6ETI - chains B and C of the 6 polymer chains in the assembly; structure by electron microscopy, 3.10 A resolution.

[Chain B]
Name: ATP-binding cassette sub-family G member 2
From: Homo sapiens
UniProtKB: Q9UNQ0 (ABCG2_HUMAN); numbering as in UniProt (aligned over 1-655)
Chain sequence (655 residues; row label = number of the first residue in the row):
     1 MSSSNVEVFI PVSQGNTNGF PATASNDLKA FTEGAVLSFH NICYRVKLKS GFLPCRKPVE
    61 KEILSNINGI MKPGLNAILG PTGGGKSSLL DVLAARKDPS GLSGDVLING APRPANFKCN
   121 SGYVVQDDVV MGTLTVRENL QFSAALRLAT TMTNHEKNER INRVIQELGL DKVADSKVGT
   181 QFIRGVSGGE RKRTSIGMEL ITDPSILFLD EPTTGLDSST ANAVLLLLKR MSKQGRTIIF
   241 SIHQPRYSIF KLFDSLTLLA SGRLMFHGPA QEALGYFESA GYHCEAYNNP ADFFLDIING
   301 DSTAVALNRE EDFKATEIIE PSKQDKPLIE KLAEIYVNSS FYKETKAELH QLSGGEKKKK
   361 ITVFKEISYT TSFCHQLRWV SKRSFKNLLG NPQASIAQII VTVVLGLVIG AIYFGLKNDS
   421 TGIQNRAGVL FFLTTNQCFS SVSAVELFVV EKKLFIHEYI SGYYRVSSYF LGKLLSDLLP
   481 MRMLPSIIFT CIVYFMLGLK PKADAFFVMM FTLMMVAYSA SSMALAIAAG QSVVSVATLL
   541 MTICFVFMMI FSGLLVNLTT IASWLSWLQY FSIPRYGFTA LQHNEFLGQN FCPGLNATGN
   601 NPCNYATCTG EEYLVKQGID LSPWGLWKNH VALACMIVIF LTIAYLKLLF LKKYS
Disordered / not traced: 1-34, 47-60, 302-327, 355-368, 655
Curated features (UniProtKB/Swiss-Prot):
  - binding site (ATP): Gly-80 to Ser-87, Arg-184 to Glu-190, Glu-211, His-243
  - site (Not glycosylated): Asn-418, Asn-557
  - modified residue: Thr-362 (Phosphothreonine)
  - glycosylation: Asn-596 (N-linked (GlcNAc...) asparagine)
  - natural variant: Val-12 (V12M: Found in Jr(a-) blood group phenotype), Gln-141 (Q141K: Associated with high serum levels of uric acid and increased risk of gout), Arg-147 (R147W: Loss of protein expression), Thr-153 (T153M: Decreased protein abundance), Lys-360 (deletion: No effect on protein abundance), Phe-373 (F373C: Decreased protein abundance), Thr-421 (T421A: No effect on protein abundance), Thr-434 (T434M: No effect on protein abundance), Ser-476 (S476P: No effect on protein abundance), Ser-572 (S572R: Decreased protein abundance), Asp-620 (D620N: No effect on protein abundance)
  - mutagenesis: Met-71 (M71V: Decreased protein abundance. No effect on substrate transmembrane transport), Lys-86 (K86M: Decreased protein abundance. Decreased localization to the plasma membrane and retained intracellularly. Loss of ATPase-coupled transmembrane transporter activity), Glu-211 (E211Q: Decreased estrone-3 sulfate ATPase-coupled transmembrane transporter activity. Decreased substrate-induced ATP hydrolysis ...), Thr-362 (T362A: Loss of phosphorylation by PIM1. Decreased localization to the plasma membrane. Decreased homooligomerization. Loss of function in resistance to drug treatment ...), Arg-383 (R383C: Loss of protein expression), Asn-418 (N418Q: No effect), Thr-435 (T435A: No effect on stability. Increased estrone-3 sulfate ATPase-coupled transmembrane transporter activity. Increased substrate-induced ATP hydrolysis. Increased substrate transport ...), Asn-436 (N436A: No effect on stability. Decreased estrone-3 sulfate ATPase-coupled transmembrane transporter activity. Decreased substrate-induced ATP hydrolysis. Decreased substrate transport), Phe-439 (F439A: No effect on stability. Decreased estrone-3 sulfate ATPase-coupled transmembrane transporter activity. Decreased substrate-induced ATP hydrolysis. Decreased substrate transport), Arg-482 (R482D: Decreases ATPase activity; R482G/N/S/T: Increases ATPase activity; R482K/I/M/Y: No change in ATPase activity; R482T/Y: Decreases transport activity), Val-546 (V546A: No effect on stability. No effect on estrone-3 sulfate ATPase-coupled transmembrane transporter activity. No effect on substrate-induced ATP hydrolysis. No effect on substrate transport ...), Met-549 (M549A: No effect on stability. No effect on estrone-3 sulfate ATPase-coupled transmembrane transporter activity. No effect on substrate-induced ATP hydrolysis. No effect on substrate transport), 7 further mutagenesis entries in UniProt
Cystine bridges: Cys-592/Cys-608
Covalent attachments: N-acetylglucosamine (NAG) linked to Asn-596
Residues lining bound ligands:
  - BWQ (tert-butyl 3-[(2S,5S,8S)-14-cyclopentyloxy-2-(2-methylpropyl)-4,7-bis(oxidanylidene)-3,6,17-triazatetracyclo[8.7.0.03,8.011,16]heptadeca-1(10),11,13,15-tetraen-5-yl]propanoate), molecule 1: Ala-397, Val-401, Leu-405, Phe-431, Phe-432, Thr-435, Asn-436, Phe-439, Ser-440, Met-549
  - BWQ, molecule 2: Leu-539, Thr-542, Ile-543, Val-546, Phe-547, Met-549, Leu-555
From the paper describing this entry:
  - binding site for BWQ: Ala-397, Val-401, Leu-405, Phe-431, Phe-432, Thr-435, Asn-436, Phe-439, Ser-440, Leu-539, Thr-542, Ile-543, Val-546, Phe-547, Met-549, Leu-555
  - disease-associated variants - Q141K: decreased expression (citing earlier work)
  - post-translational modification sites: Asn-596

[Chain C]
Name: 5D3(Fab) light chain variable domain
From: Mus musculus
Notes: antibody fragment or engineered binder
Chain sequence (214 residues; numbered 1 to 214; the number before each row is that of its first residue):
     1 DIVLTQSPSS FSVSLGDRVT ISCKASGYIL NRLAWYQQKP GNAPRLLISG ATSLETGFPS
    61 RFSGTGSGKD YTLSISSLQT EDVGTYYCQQ YWSTPWTFGG GTKLEIRRAD AAPTVSIFPP
   121 SSEQLTSGGA SVVCFLNNFY PKDINVKWKI DGSERQNGVL NSWTDQDSKD STYSMSSTLT
   181 LTKDEYERHN SYTCEATHKT STSPIVKSFN RNEC
Disordered / not traced: 108-214
Cystine bridges: Cys-23/Cys-88

[Interface between chain B and chain C]
Residue-residue contacts - 17 pairs, chain B then chain C:
  Gly-599(B) / Asn-31(C)  hydrogen bond (backbone-side chain)
  Asn-600(B) / Gly-50(C)
  Asn-600(B) / Thr-52(C)
  Asn-600(B) / Ser-53(C)  hydrogen bond
  Asn-601(B) / Arg-32(C)
  Asn-604(B) / Arg-32(C)
  Glu-611(B) / Leu-30(C)
  Glu-612(B) / Leu-30(C)
  Glu-612(B) / Arg-32(C)  salt bridge
  Glu-612(B) / Trp-92(C)
  Val-615(B) / Tyr-28(C)
  Val-615(B) / Leu-30(C)  hydrophobic
  Val-615(B) / Trp-92(C)
  Lys-616(B) / Trp-92(C)
  Asp-620(B) / Tyr-28(C)
  Leu-621(B) / Tyr-28(C)
  Ser-622(B) / Tyr-28(C)
Also at the interface, not in a pair above, chain C (9 interface residues in all): Tyr-91

[Summary]
Chain B and chain C form an interface of 11 and 9 residues respectively, with 2 hydrogen bonds and 1 salt
bridge. Polar pairs include Glu-612(B)/Arg-32(C), Gly-599(B)/Asn-31(C) and Asn-600(B)/Ser-53(C). Bound to
chain B: compound BWQ. From the paper: a binding site for BWQ at Ala-397(B), Val-401(B) and Leu-405(B) among
others; Q141K of chain B reduces expression.
Here chain B is ATP-binding cassette sub-family G member 2 (Homo sapiens) and chain C is 5D3(Fab) light chain
variable domain (Mus musculus). Entry 6ETI (Structure of inhibitor-bound ABCG2) was determined by electron
microscopy, deposited together with 6HIJ, 6FEQ and 6FFC.
